PDB entry 4MJH | X-ray diffraction, 2.60 A resolution | chains A and C of the 4 polymer chains in the assembly

== Chain A (and C) ==
Name: Heat shock protein beta-1
Source organism: Homo sapiens
Notes: fragment: core domain; chain C of this document is another copy of the same molecule, construct and numbering; everything in this record applies to it too
UniProt: P04792 (HSPB1_HUMAN); residues 84-176 here = UniProt positions 84-176
Sequence (93 residues; row label = number of the first residue in the row):
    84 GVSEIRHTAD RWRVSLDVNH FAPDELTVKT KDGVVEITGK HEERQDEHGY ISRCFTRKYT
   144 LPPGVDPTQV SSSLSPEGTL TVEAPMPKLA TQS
Disordered / not traced: 84, 171-176 (chain C: 84-85, 90-93, 170-176)
UniProt features mapped onto this chain:
  - modified residue: Ser86 (Phosphoserine), Ser98 (Phosphoserine), Lys123 (N6-acetyllysine), Thr174 (Phosphothreonine), Ser176 (Phosphoserine)
  - natural variant: Gly84 (G84R: In HMND3), Leu99 (L99M: In HMND3), Arg127 (R127W: In HMND3), Gln128 (Q128R: In HMND3; uncertain significance), Ser135 (S135F: In CMT2F and HMND3), Arg136 (R136L: In CMT2F and HMND3; R136W: In CMT2F), Arg140 (R140G: In HMND3), Lys141 (K141Q: In HMND3), Thr151 (T151I: In HMND3), Ser156 (S156Y: No effect on oligomerization), Thr164 (T164A: In CMT2F)

== How chain A and chain C interact ==
Residue-residue contacts - 35 pairs, chain A then chain C:
  Ser86(A) - His131(C)  hydrogen bond
  Glu87(A) - His131(C)
  Ile88(A) - His131(C)
  Glu126(A) - Thr139(C)
  Glu126(A) - Lys141(C)  salt bridge
  Asp129(A) - Arg140(C)  salt bridge
  His131(A) - Ser86(C)  hydrogen bond (side chain-backbone)
  His131(A) - Glu87(C)
  His131(A) - Ile88(C)
  His131(A) - Tyr142(C)
  Gly132(A) - Lys141(C)
  Tyr133(A) - Thr139(C)
  Tyr133(A) - Arg140(C)
  Tyr133(A) - Lys141(C)  hydrogen bond (backbone-backbone)
  Ile134(A) - Thr139(C)
  Ile134(A) - Arg140(C)
  Ser135(A) - Cys137(C)
  Ser135(A) - Phe138(C)
  Ser135(A) - Thr139(C)  hydrogen bond (backbone-backbone)
  Arg136(A) - Cys137(C)
  Cys137(A) - Arg136(C)
  Cys137(A) - Cys137(C)  hydrogen bond (backbone-backbone)
  Phe138(A) - Ile134(C)  hydrophobic
  Phe138(A) - Ser135(C)
  Thr139(A) - Glu126(C)
  Thr139(A) - Tyr133(C)
  Thr139(A) - Ile134(C)
  Thr139(A) - Ser135(C)  hydrogen bond (backbone-backbone)
  Arg140(A) - Asp129(C)  salt bridge
  Arg140(A) - Tyr133(C)
  Arg140(A) - Ile134(C)
  Lys141(A) - Glu126(C)  salt bridge
  Lys141(A) - Gly132(C)
  Lys141(A) - Tyr133(C)  hydrogen bond (backbone-backbone)
  Tyr142(A) - His131(C)

== Overview ==
Chain A and chain C each contribute 17 residues to their interface; the contacts include 7 hydrogen bonds and
4 salt bridges. Polar contacts include Glu126(A)-Lys141(C), Asp129(A)-Arg140(C) and Ser86(A)-His131(C).
Chain A and chain C are both Heat shock protein beta-1 (Homo sapiens); the structure, Human Hsp27 core domain
in complex with C-terminal peptide, was determined by X-ray diffraction together with 4M5S and 4M5T from the
same study.
